6DAQ - chains A and D of the 4 polymer chains in the assembly; structure by X-ray diffraction, 2.00 A resolution.

# Chain A (and D)
Protein: PhdJ
Organism: Mycobacterium vanbaalenii
Notes: chain D of this document is another copy of the same molecule, construct and numbering; everything in this record applies to it too
UniProtKB: Q6H2K0 (Q6H2K0_MYCVN); residues 1-334 here = UniProt positions 1-334
Amino-acid sequence (334 residues; each row starts with the number of its first residue):
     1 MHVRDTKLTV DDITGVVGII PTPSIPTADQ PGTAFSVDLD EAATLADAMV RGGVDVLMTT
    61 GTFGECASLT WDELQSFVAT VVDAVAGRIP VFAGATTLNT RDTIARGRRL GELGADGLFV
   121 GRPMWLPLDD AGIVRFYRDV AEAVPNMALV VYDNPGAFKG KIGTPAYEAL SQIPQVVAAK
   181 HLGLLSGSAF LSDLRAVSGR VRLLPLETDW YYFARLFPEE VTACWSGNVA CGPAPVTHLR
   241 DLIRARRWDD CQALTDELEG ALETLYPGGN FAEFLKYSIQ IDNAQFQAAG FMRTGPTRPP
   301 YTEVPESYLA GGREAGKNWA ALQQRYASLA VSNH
Unresolved in the structure: 1-4, 328-334
Modified positions: K180 ((E)-N~6~-[(2E)-1-carboxy-3-(2-carboxyphenyl)prop-2-en-1-ylidene]-L-lysine; 9KP)
Reported in the primary citation:
  - catalytic residues: Y152 (proposed by the authors, not directly observed)
  - catalytic residues: N154
  - specificity-determining residues: S278, D282
  - mutagenesis - S278N (22-fold), D282E: decreased catalytic activity

# Chain A / chain D interface
Contacting residue pairs (22; chain A residue first):
  L184(A) - L184(D)  hydrophobic
  L184(A) - G187(D)
  L184(A) - S188(D)  hydrogen bond (backbone-backbone)
  L184(A) - L191(D)  hydrophobic
  L185(A) - S188(D)
  G187(A) - L184(D)
  G187(A) - G187(D)
  S188(A) - L184(D)  hydrogen bond (backbone-backbone)
  L191(A) - L184(D)  hydrophobic
  L191(A) - Y212(D)  hydrophobic
  R195(A) - Y212(D)  hydrogen bond
  R195(A) - Q252(D)
  R195(A) - D256(D)  salt bridge
  Y212(A) - L191(D)  hydrophobic
  Y212(A) - L216(D)  hydrophobic
  Y212(A) - F217(D)  hydrophobic
  R215(A) - R215(D)  hydrogen bond (backbone-side chain)
  L216(A) - Y212(D)  hydrophobic
  L216(A) - R215(D)
  F217(A) - Y212(D)  hydrophobic
  F217(A) - Q252(D)
  Q252(A) - F217(D)
Also at the interface, not in a pair above, chain A (12 interface residues in all): Y211
Also at the interface, not in a pair above, chain D (11 interface residues in all): Y211

# Summary
The interface between chain A and chain D involves 12 residues on one side and 11 on the other, with 4
hydrogen bonds and 1 salt bridge. Among the polar pairs are R195(A)-D256(D), R195(A)-Y212(D) and
R215(A)-R215(D). From the paper: catalytic residues Y152(A) and N154(A); S278N and D282E of chain A reduce
catalytic activity.
Chain A and chain D are both PhdJ (Mycobacterium vanbaalenii); the structure, PhdJ bound to substrate
intermediate, was determined by X-ray diffraction (same publication as 6DAO and 6DAN).
